5R46 - chains A and C of the 5 polymer chains in the assembly; structure by X-ray diffraction, 1.05 A resolution.

[Chain A]
Protein: gamma-chymotrypsin
Organism: Bos taurus
Notes: EC 3.4.21.1
UniProt: P00766 (CTRA_BOVIN); residue numbers follow UniProt; this construct covers 1-13
Sequence (13 residues; numbered 1 to 13; the number before each row is that of its first residue):
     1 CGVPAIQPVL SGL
Not modelled in the structure: 11-13

[Chain C]
Protein: gamma-chymotrypsin
Organism: Bos taurus
Notes: EC 3.4.21.1
UniProt: P00766 (CTRA_BOVIN); residue numbers follow UniProt; this construct covers 149-245
Sequence (97 residues; each row starts with the number of its first residue):
   149 ANTPDRLQQA SLPLLSNTNC KKYWGTKIKD AMICAGASGV SSCMGDSGGP LVCKKNGAWT
   209 LVGIVSWGSS TCSTSTPGVY ARVTALVNWV QQTLAAN
Not modelled in the structure: 149-150
Curated features (UniProtKB/Swiss-Prot):
  - active site: Ser195 (Charge relay system)
Cystine bridges: Cys168-Cys182, Cys191-Cys220

[Chain A / chain C interface]
Residue-residue contacts - 5 pairs, chain A then chain C:
  Gly2(A) - Ala206(C)
  Gly2(A) - Trp207(C)  hydrogen bond (backbone-backbone)
  Pro4(A) - Trp207(C)
  Val9(A) - Gln157(C)  hydrogen bond (backbone-side chain)
  Leu10(A) - Gln157(C)
Other interface residues (no listed pair), chain A (8 interface residues in all): Cys1, Val3, Gln7, Pro8
Other interface residues (no listed pair), chain C (6 interface residues in all): Ser159, Lys202, Gly205

[Summary]
8 residues of chain A face 6 of chain C across their interface, with 2 hydrogen bonds. Among the polar pairs
are Val9(A)-Gln157(C) and Gly2(A)-Trp207(C). Curated annotation (UniProt) lists active-site residue Ser195(C)
on chain C.
Chain A is gamma-chymotrypsin and chain C is gamma-chymotrypsin, both from Bos taurus; the structure, Crystal
Structure of deuterated gamma-Chymotrypsin at pH 5.6, room temperature, was determined by X-ray diffraction.
